Entry 8ZV9 (X-ray diffraction, 2.60 A resolution); this record covers chains A and C of the 3 polymer chains in the assembly.

== Chain A ==
Molecule: MHC class I antigen
Organism: Homo sapiens
UniProtKB: A0A7T3RIT5 (A0A7T3RIT5_HUMAN); residues 1-276 here correspond to UniProt positions 25-300 (UniProt number = residue number + 24)
Chain sequence (280 residues; each row starts with the number of its first residue; numbers below 1 keep their minus sign (Ser-2 is residue -2)):
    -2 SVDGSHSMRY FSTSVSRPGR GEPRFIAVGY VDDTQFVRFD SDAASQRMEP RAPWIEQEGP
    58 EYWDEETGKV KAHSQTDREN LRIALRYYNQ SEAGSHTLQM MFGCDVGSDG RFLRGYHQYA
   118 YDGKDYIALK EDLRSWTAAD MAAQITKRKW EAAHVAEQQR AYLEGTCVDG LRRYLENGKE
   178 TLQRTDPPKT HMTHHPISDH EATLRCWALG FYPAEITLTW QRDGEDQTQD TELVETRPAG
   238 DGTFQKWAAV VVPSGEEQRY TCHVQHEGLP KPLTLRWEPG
Not modelled in the structure: 194-200, 248-251, 275-277
Construct notes: expression tag (-2 to 0, 277)
Disulfides: Cys101-Cys164, Cys203-Cys259

== Chain C ==
Molecule: Spike protein S1
UniProtKB: P0DTC2 (SPIKE_SARS2); residues 1-9 here correspond to UniProt positions 448-456 (UniProt number = residue number + 447)
Chain sequence (9 residues; each row starts with the number of its first residue):
     1 NYNYLFRLF
Construct notes: engineered mutation Phe6 (Tyr453 in P0DTC2)
UniProt features mapped onto this chain:
  - region: Asn1 to Leu5, Arg7 to Phe9 (Immunodominant HLA epitope recognized by the CD8+)
Reported in the primary citation:
  - mutagenesis - L5R: abolished binding to TCRNYN-I
  - mutagenesis - L5R (8.7-fold): decreased binding to TCRNYN-II
  - mutagenesis - N3K (1.5-fold), L5Q (4.2-fold): decreased binding to TCRNYN-I

== Chain A / chain C interface ==
Contacting residue pairs (45):
  Tyr7(A) with Asn1(C), hydrogen bond (side chain-backbone); Tyr2(C), hydrophobic
  Ala24(A) with Tyr2(C)
  Met45(A) with Tyr2(C), hydrophobic
  Tyr59(A) with Asn1(C)
  Glu63(A) with Asn1(C); Tyr2(C), hydrogen bond (side chain-backbone)
  Lys66(A) with Tyr2(C), hydrogen bond (side chain-backbone); Asn3(C); Tyr4(C); Phe6(C)
  Val67(A) with Tyr2(C)
  His70(A) with Tyr2(C), hydrogen bond; Phe6(C)
  Thr73(A) with Phe6(C); Arg7(C); Leu8(C)
  Glu76(A) with Leu8(C)
  Asn77(A) with Arg7(C), hydrogen bond (side chain-backbone); Leu8(C); Phe9(C), hydrogen bond (side chain-backbone)
  Ile80(A) with Phe9(C)
  Tyr84(A) with Phe9(C), hydrogen bond (side chain-backbone)
  Leu95(A) with Phe9(C), hydrophobic
  Phe99(A) with Tyr2(C); Asn3(C)
  Tyr116(A) with Phe9(C), hydrophobic
  Tyr123(A) with Phe9(C), hydrophobic
  Thr143(A) with Phe9(C)
  Lys146(A) with Phe9(C), hydrogen bond (side chain-backbone)
  Trp147(A) with Arg7(C); Leu8(C), hydrogen bond (side chain-backbone); Phe9(C), hydrophobic
  Ala150(A) with Arg7(C)
  Val152(A) with Arg7(C)
  Gln155(A) with Leu5(C); Arg7(C)
  Gln156(A) with Asn3(C), hydrogen bond; Leu5(C)
  Tyr159(A) with Asn1(C), hydrogen bond (side chain-backbone); Tyr2(C); Asn3(C)
  Thr163(A) with Asn1(C), hydrogen bond (backbone-side chain)
  Arg170(A) with Asn1(C)
  Tyr171(A) with Asn1(C), hydrogen bond (side chain-backbone)
Interface residues without a listed pair, chain A (34 interface residues in all): Met5, Ser9, Phe22, Ala69, Met97, Gly167
Interface features reported in the paper:
  - specific contacts: Lys146(A)-Phe9(C)
  - interface residues, chain A: Glu63(A), Thr73(A), Thr143(A), Gln155(A), Gln156(A), Thr163(A)

== Overview ==
The interface between chain A and chain C involves 34 residues on one side and 9 on the other; the contacts
include 13 hydrogen bonds. Among the polar pairs are Tyr7(A)-Asn1(C), Glu63(A)-Tyr2(C) and Lys66(A)-Tyr2(C).
The authors report a contact between Lys146(A) and Phe9(C). The paper reports that N3K and L5Q of chain C
reduce binding to TCRNYN-I; interface residues Glu63(A), Thr73(A) and Thr143(A) among others.
Chain A is MHC class I antigen (Homo sapiens) and chain C is Spike protein S1; the structure, Complex
structure of HLA2402 with recognizing SARS-CoV-2 Y453F epitope NYNYLFRLF, was determined by X-ray diffraction
(same publication as 8YE4).
